PDB entry 5NO2 | electron microscopy, 5.16 A resolution (low resolution: residue-level contacts below are approximate; hydrogen-bond / salt-bridge calls are withheld) | chains A and E of the 19 polymer chains in the assembly

# Chain A
Molecule: 16S ribosomal RNA
Source organism: Escherichia coli K-12
Sequence (1534 nucleotides; each row starts with the number of its first residue):
     1 AAAUUGAAGA GUUUGAUCAU GGCUCAGAUU GAACGCUGGC GGCAGGCCUA ACACAUGCAA
    61 GUCGAACGGU AACAGGAAGA AGCUUGCUUC UUUGCUGACG AGUGGCGGAC GGGUGAGUAA
   121 UGUCUGGGAA ACUGCCUGAU GGAGGGGGAU AACUACUGGA AACGGUAGCU AAUACCGCAU
   181 AACGUCGCAA GACCAAAGAG GGGGACCUUC GGGCCUCUUG CCAUCGGAUG UGCCCAGAUG
   241 GGAUUAGCUA GUAGGUGGGG UAACGGCUCA CCUAGGCGAC GAUCCCUAGC UGGUCUGAGA
   301 GGAUGACCAG CCACACUGGA ACUGAGACAC GGUCCAGACU CCUACGGGAG GCAGCAGUGG
   361 GGAAUAUUGC ACAAUGGGCG CAAGCCUGAU GCAGCCAUGC CGCGUGUAUG AAGAAGGCCU
   421 UCGGGUUGUA AAGUACUUUC AGCGGGGAGG AAGGGAGUAA AGUUAAUACC UUUGCUCAUU
   481 GACGUUACCC GCAGAAGAAG CACCGGCUAA CUCCGUGCCA GCAGCCXCGG UAAUACGGAG
   541 GGUGCAAGCG UUAAUCGGAA UUACUGGGCG UAAAGCGCAC GCAGGCGGUU UGUUAAGUCA
   601 GAUGUGAAAU CCCCGGGCUC AACCUGGGAA CUGCAUCUGA UACUGGCAAG CUUGAGUCUC
   661 GUAGAGGGGG GUAGAAUUCC AGGUGUAGCG GUGAAAUGCG UAGAGAUCUG GAGGAAUACC
   721 GGUGGCGAAG GCGGCCCCCU GGACGAAGAC UGACGCUCAG GUGCGAAAGC GUGGGGAGCA
   781 AACAGGAUUA GAUACCCUGG UAGUCCACGC CGUAAACGAU GUCGACUUGG AGGUUGUGCC
   841 CUUGAGGCGU GGCUUCCGGA GCUAACGCGU UAAGUCGACC GCCUGGGGAG UACGGCCGCA
   901 AGGUUAAAAC UCAAAUGAAU UGACGGGGGC CCGCACAAGC GGUGGAGCAU GUGGUUUAAU
   961 UCGAUGXAAC GCGAAGAACC UUACCUGGUC UUGACAUCCA CGGAAGUUUU CAGAGAUGAG
  1021 AAUGUGCCUU CGGGAACCGU GAGACAGGUG CUGCAUGGCU GUCGUCAGCU CGUGUUGUGA
  1081 AAUGUUGGGU UAAGUCCCGC AACGAGCGCA ACCCUUAUCC UUUGUUGCCA GCGGUCCGGC
  1141 CGGGAACUCA AAGGAGACUG CCAGUGAUAA ACUGGAGGAA GGUGGGGAUG ACGUCAAGUC
  1201 AUCAUGGCCC UUACGACCAG GGCUACACAC GUGCUACAAU GGCGCAUACA AAGAGAAGCG
  1261 ACCUCGCGAG AGCAAGCGGA CCUCAUAAAG UGCGUCGUAG UCCGGAUUGG AGUCUGCAAC
  1321 UCGACUCCAU GAAGUCGGAA UCGCUAGUAA UCGUGGAUCA GAAUGCCACG GUGAAUACGU
  1381 UCCCGGGCCU UGUACACACC GCCCGUXACA CCAUGGGAGU GGGUUGCAAA AGAAGUAGGU
  1441 AGCUUAACCU UCGGGAGGGC GCUUACCACU UUGUGAUUCA UGACUGGGGU GAAGUCGUAA
  1501 CAAGGUAACC GUAGGGGAAC CUGCGGUUGG AUCA
Modified residues: PSU (pseudouridine-5'-monophosphate) at position 516, G7M (N7-methyl-guanosine-5'-monophosphate) at position 527, 2MG (2N-methylguanosine-5'-monophosphate) at position 966, 5MC (5-methylcytidine-5'-monophosphate) at position 967, 2MG (2N-methylguanosine-5'-monophosphate) at position 1207, 4OC (4n,o2'-methylcytidine-5'-monophosphate) at position 1402, 5MC (5-methylcytidine-5'-monophosphate) at position 1407, UR3 (3-methyluridine-5'-monophoshate) at position 1498, 2MG (2N-methylguanosine-5'-monophosphate) at position 1516, MA6 (6N-dimethyladenosine-5'-monophoshate) at position 1518, MA6 (6N-dimethyladenosine-5'-monophoshate) at position 1519
Ion coordination: Mg2+ site 1 near G21 (its only coordinating residue here); Mg2+ site 2 near G100 (its only coordinating residue here); Mg2+ site 3: G113, C308; Mg2+ site 4 near U114 (its only coordinating residue here); Mg2+ site 5: A116, G117, G289; Mg2+ site 6: G145, A197; Mg2+ site 7: A174, C175; Mg2+ site 8: U180, C194, A195; Mg2+ site 9 near C328 (its only coordinating residue here); Mg2+ site 10 near A329 (its only coordinating residue here); Mg2+ site 11 near C352 (its only coordinating residue here); Mg2+ site 12 near C355 (its only coordinating residue here); 32 more Mg2+ sites not listed

# Chain E
Name: 30S ribosomal protein S5
Source organism: Escherichia coli (strain K12)
UniProtKB: P0A7W1 (RS5_ECOLI); numbering as in UniProt (aligned over 10-164)
Chain sequence (155 residues; row label = number of the first residue in the row):
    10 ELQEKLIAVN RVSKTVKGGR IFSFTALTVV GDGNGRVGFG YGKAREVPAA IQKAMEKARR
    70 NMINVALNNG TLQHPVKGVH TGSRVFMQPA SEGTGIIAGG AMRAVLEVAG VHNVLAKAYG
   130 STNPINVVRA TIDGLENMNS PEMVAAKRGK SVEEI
Swiss-Prot annotation at these positions:
  - natural variant: Arg20 (R20L: In strain: SPCR9), Val21 (V21E: In strain: SPCR7), Ser22 (S22P: In strain: SPCR13 and SPCR15), Gly104 (G104R: In strain: N-660), Arg112 (R112G: In strain: NEA-314; R112L: In strain: N-421 and D-1023; R112S: In strain: NEA-319), Glu151 (E151S: In strain: B)
  - mutagenesis: Arg20 to Arg29 (No effect on mRNA unwinding ability of the ribosome)

# Chain A / chain E interface
Contacting residue pairs - 65 pairs, chain A then chain E:
  G6(A) - Ala99(E)
  G6(A) - Ser100(E)
  G6(A) - Thr103(E)
  G6(A) - Leu124(E)
  A7(A) - Phe95(E)
  A7(A) - Gln97(E)
  A7(A) - Ile106(E)
  A7(A) - Leu124(E)
  A7(A) - Ala125(E)
  A7(A) - Tyr128(E)
  A8(A) - Ile106(E)
  A8(A) - Ala107(E)
  A8(A) - Arg112(E)
  A8(A) - Ala125(E)
  G9(A) - Lys126(E)
  G9(A) - Ala127(E)
  A10(A) - Thr131(E)
  G15(A) - Ser22(E)
  G15(A) - Thr24(E)
  G15(A) - Arg29(E)
  A16(A) - Val21(E)
  A16(A) - Ser22(E)
  C18(A) - Asn132(E)
  C18(A) - Asn135(E)
  A19(A) - Thr90(E)
  A19(A) - Ser130(E)
  A19(A) - Asn132(E)
  A19(A) - Asn135(E)
  U20(A) - Ser130(E)
  A559(A) - Lys126(E)
  A560(A) - Tyr128(E)
  A864(A) - Thr90(E)
  U921(A) - Lys23(E)
  U921(A) - Thr24(E)
  G922(A) - Thr24(E)
  G922(A) - Val25(E)
  G922(A) - Lys26(E)
  A923(A) - Lys26(E)
  U1070(A) - Arg54(E)
  C1071(A) - Arg54(E)
  G1072(A) - Lys62(E)
  U1073(A) - Glu65(E)
  G1074(A) - Lys66(E)
  G1074(A) - Arg69(E)
  U1075(A) - Arg69(E)
  U1078(A) - Asn135(E)
  U1078(A) - Arg138(E)
  G1079(A) - Tyr50(E)
  G1079(A) - Ile134(E)
  A1080(A) - Val21(E)
  A1080(A) - Ser22(E)
  A1080(A) - Thr34(E)
  A1080(A) - Tyr50(E)
  A1080(A) - Lys52(E)
  A1081(A) - Ser22(E)
  A1081(A) - Lys23(E)
  A1081(A) - Ser32(E)
  A1081(A) - Lys52(E)
  A1082(A) - Lys23(E)
  G1387(A) - Lys26(E)
  A1396(A) - Arg29(E)
  C1397(A) - Arg29(E)
  A1398(A) - Thr24(E)
  A1398(A) - Val25(E)
  A1398(A) - Lys26(E)
Other interface residues (no listed pair), chain A (37 interface residues in all): U17, A298, G567, U863, G1193, U1194
Other interface residues (no listed pair), chain E (45 interface residues in all): Arg20, Gly27, Gly28, Val88, His89, Gly91, Arg93, Gly108, Gly129

# In short
37 residues of chain A and 45 residues of chain E are in contact. The Mg2+ site 3 is built by G113(A) and
C308(A). A116(A), G117(A) and G289(A) form the Mg2+ site 5. Curated annotation (UniProt) lists 10 mutagenesis
sites on chain E.
Here chain A is 16S ribosomal RNA (Escherichia coli K-12) and chain E is 30S ribosomal protein S5 (Escherichia
coli (strain K12)). Entry 5NO2 (RsgA-GDPNP bound to the 30S ribosomal subunit (RsgA assembly intermediate))
was determined by electron microscopy together with 5NO4 from the same study.
